Entry 2BQU (X-ray diffraction, 2.50 A resolution); this record covers chains A and P of the 3 polymer chains in the assembly.

# Chain A
Molecule: DNA polymerase IV
From: Sulfolobus solfataricus
Notes: EC 2.7.7.7
UniProt: Q97W02 (DPO42_SULSO); residue numbers follow UniProt; this construct covers 1-352
Sequence (358 residues; row label = number of the first residue in the row; numbers below 1 keep their minus sign (His-5 is residue -5)):
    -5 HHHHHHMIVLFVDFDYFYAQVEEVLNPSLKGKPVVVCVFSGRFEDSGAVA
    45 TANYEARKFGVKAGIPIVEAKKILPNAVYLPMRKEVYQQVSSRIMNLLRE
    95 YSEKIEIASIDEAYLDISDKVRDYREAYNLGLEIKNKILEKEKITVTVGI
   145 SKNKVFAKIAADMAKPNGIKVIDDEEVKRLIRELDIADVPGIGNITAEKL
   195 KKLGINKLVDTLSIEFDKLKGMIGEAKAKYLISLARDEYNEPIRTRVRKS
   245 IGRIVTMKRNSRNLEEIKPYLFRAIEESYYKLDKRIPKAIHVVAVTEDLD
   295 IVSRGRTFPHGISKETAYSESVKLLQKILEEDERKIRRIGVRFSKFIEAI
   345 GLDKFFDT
Disordered / not traced: -5 to 0, 343-352
Ion coordination: Ca2+ site 1: Asp7, Asp105, Glu106 (together with 2',3'-dideoxyadenosine-5'-triphosphate); Ca2+ site 2: Asp7, Phe8, Asp105 (together with 2',3'-dideoxyadenosine-5'-triphosphate); Ca2+ site 3: Ala181, Ile186
Ligand contacts: 2',3'-dideoxyadenosine-5'-triphosphate (DAD): Asp7, Phe8, Asp9, Tyr10, Phe11, Tyr12, Val43, Ala44, Thr45, Arg51, Ala57, Gly58, Asp105, Glu106, Lys159
UniProt features mapped onto this chain:
  - active site: Glu106
  - binding site (Mg(2+)): Asp7, Asp105
  - site: Tyr12 (Substrate discrimination)
  - mutagenesis: Asp105 to Glu106 (Loss of function), Glu342 to Thr352 (Almost complete loss of interaction with PCNA)

# Chain P
Molecule: 13-nt DNA strand
Sequence (13 nucleotides; row label = number of the first residue in the row):
     1 GGGGGAAGGATTC

# Chain A / chain P interface
Contacting residue pairs (24):
  Glu106(A) - DC13(P)  phosphate contact
  Pro184(A) - DC13(P)  phosphate contact
  Gly185(A) - DT12(P)  sugar contact
  Gly185(A) - DC13(P)  hydrogen bond to the phosphate
  Ile186(A) - DT12(P)  phosphate contact
  Ile186(A) - DC13(P)  hydrogen bond to the phosphate
  Gly187(A) - DT12(P)  hydrogen bond to the phosphate
  Gly187(A) - DC13(P)  phosphate contact
  Asn188(A) - DT12(P)  phosphate contact
  Ile189(A) - DT11(P)  phosphate contact
  Ile189(A) - DT12(P)  hydrogen bond to the phosphate
  Thr190(A) - DT11(P)  phosphate contact
  Thr190(A) - DT12(P)  hydrogen bond to the phosphate
  Lys193(A) - DT11(P)  salt bridge to the phosphate
  Lys221(A) - DT12(P)  sugar contact
  Val296(A) - DG9(P)  phosphate contact
  Ser297(A) - DG8(P)  sugar contact
  Ser297(A) - DG9(P)  hydrogen bond to the phosphate
  Arg298(A) - DG8(P)  salt bridge to the phosphate
  Arg298(A) - DG9(P)  salt bridge to the phosphate
  Gly299(A) - DG8(P)  hydrogen bond to the phosphate
  Arg300(A) - DA7(P)  phosphate contact
  Thr301(A) - DA7(P)  hydrogen bond to the phosphate
  Lys339(A) - DA6(P)  salt bridge to the phosphate
Other interface residues (no listed pair), chain A (21 interface residues in all): Lys152, Val183, Ile295, Lys321

# In short
The interface between chain A and chain P involves 21 residues on one side and 7 on the other, with 8 hydrogen
bonds and 4 salt bridges. Among the polar pairs are Gly185(A)-DC13(P), Ile186(A)-DC13(P) and
Gly187(A)-DT12(P). Ligands of chain A: 2',3'-dideoxyadenosine-5'-triphosphate.
Here chain A is DNA polymerase IV (Sulfolobus solfataricus) and chain P is a 13-nt DNA strand. Entry 2BQU (DNA
Adduct Bypass Polymerization by Sulfolobus solfataricus Dpo4. Analysis and Crystal Structures of Multiple
Base-Pair Substitution ...) was determined by X-ray diffraction, deposited together with 2BQR, 2BR0 and 2BQ3.
